PDB entry 1JLJ | X-ray diffraction, 1.60 A resolution | chains B and C of the 3 polymer chains in the assembly

# Chain B (and C)
Protein: gephyrin
Organism: Homo sapiens
Notes: chain C of this document is another copy of the same molecule, construct and numbering; everything in this record applies to it too
UniProtKB: Q9NQX3 (GEPH_HUMAN); residue numbers follow UniProt; this construct covers 1-181
Amino-acid sequence (189 residues; each row starts with the number of its first residue):
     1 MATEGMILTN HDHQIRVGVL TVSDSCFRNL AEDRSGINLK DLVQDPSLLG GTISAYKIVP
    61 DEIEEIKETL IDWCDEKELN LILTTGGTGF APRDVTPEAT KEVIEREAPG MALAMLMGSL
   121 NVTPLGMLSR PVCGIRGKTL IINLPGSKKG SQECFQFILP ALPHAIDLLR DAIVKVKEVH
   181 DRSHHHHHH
Unresolved in the structure: 1-12, 182-189
Sequence notes: expression tag (182-189)
Swiss-Prot annotation at these positions:
  - natural variant: Asn-10 (N10Y: Found in a patient with hyperekplexia; uncertain significance)

# Chain B / chain C interface
Pairs across the interface (36; chain B residue first):
  Gly-89(B) / Arg-106(C)
  Phe-90(B) / Arg-106(C)  hydrogen bond (backbone-side chain)
  Phe-90(B) / Ala-108(C)  hydrophobic
  Phe-90(B) / Met-111(C)  hydrophobic
  Phe-90(B) / Ile-135(C)  hydrophobic
  Phe-90(B) / Leu-140(C)  hydrophobic
  Phe-90(B) / Ala-165(C)  hydrophobic
  Phe-90(B) / Leu-168(C)  hydrophobic
  Phe-90(B) / Leu-169(C)
  Ala-91(B) / Arg-106(C)  hydrogen bond (backbone-side chain)
  Pro-92(B) / Arg-106(C)
  Pro-92(B) / Leu-168(C)
  Pro-92(B) / Ala-172(C)  hydrophobic
  Asp-94(B) / Arg-106(C)  hydrogen bond (backbone-side chain)
  Glu-98(B) / Arg-106(C)
  Glu-98(B) / Glu-107(C)
  Lys-101(B) / Glu-107(C)  salt bridge
  Leu-113(B) / Leu-113(C)  hydrophobic
  Leu-116(B) / Leu-113(C)  hydrophobic
  Met-117(B) / Met-117(C)  hydrophobic
  Leu-120(B) / Met-117(C)  hydrophobic
  Pro-124(B) / Pro-160(C)  hydrophobic
  Pro-124(B) / Ala-161(C)
  Leu-125(B) / Ala-161(C)  hydrophobic
  Met-127(B) / Gly-110(C)
  Met-127(B) / Met-111(C)
  Met-127(B) / Ala-114(C)  hydrophobic
  Met-127(B) / Phe-157(C)
  Met-127(B) / Ile-158(C)  hydrophobic
  Met-127(B) / Ala-161(C)  hydrophobic
  Leu-128(B) / Met-111(C)  hydrophobic
  Leu-128(B) / Ala-161(C)
  Leu-128(B) / His-164(C)
  Leu-128(B) / Ala-165(C)  hydrophobic
  Arg-130(B) / Arg-106(C)
  Arg-130(B) / Glu-107(C)  hydrogen bond (side chain-backbone)
Other interface residues (no listed pair), chain B (19 interface residues in all): Val-95, Ser-129, Pro-131
Other interface residues (no listed pair), chain C (21 interface residues in all): Glu-105, Pro-109

# Summary
19 residues of chain B and 21 residues of chain C are in contact; the contacts include 4 hydrogen bonds and 1
salt bridge. Among the polar pairs are Lys-101(B)/Glu-107(C), Phe-90(B)/Arg-106(C) and Ala-91(B)/Arg-106(C).
Chain B and chain C are both gephyrin (Homo sapiens); the structure, 1.6 Angstrom crystal structure of the
human neuroreceptor anchoring and molybdenum cofactor biosynthesis protein gephyrin, was determined by X-ray
diffraction (same publication as 1EAV).
